Entry 5AAM (X-ray diffraction, 2.49 A resolution); this record covers chains A and C.

Chain A:
Name: SCFV513
Source organism: Mus musculus
Notes: fragment: scfv, residues 2-253; antibody fragment or engineered binder
Sequence (251 residues; row label = number of the first residue in the row; note: 1 number in that range is skipped by the numbering (no residue carries it; nothing is unmodelled there)):
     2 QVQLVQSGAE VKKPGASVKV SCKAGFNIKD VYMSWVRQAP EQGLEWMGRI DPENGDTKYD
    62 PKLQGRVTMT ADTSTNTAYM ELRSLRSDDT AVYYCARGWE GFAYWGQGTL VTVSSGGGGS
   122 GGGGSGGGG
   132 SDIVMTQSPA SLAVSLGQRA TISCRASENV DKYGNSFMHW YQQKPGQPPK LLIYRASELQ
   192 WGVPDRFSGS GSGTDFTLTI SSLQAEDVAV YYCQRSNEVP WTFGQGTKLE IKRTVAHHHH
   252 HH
Unresolved in the structure: 2, 117-130, 246-253
Disulfide bonds: Cys23-Cys96, Cys155-Cys224

Chain C:
Name: Envelope protein
Source organism: Dengue virus
UniProtKB: U3N5N6 (U3N5N6_9FLAV); residues 293-400 here correspond to UniProt positions 2-109 (UniProt number = residue number - 291)
Sequence (115 residues; row label = number of the first residue in the row):
   292 MRIKGMSYTM CSGKFSIDKE MAETQHGTTV VKVKYEGAGA PCKVPIEIRD VNKEKVVGRI
   352 ISSTPLAENT NSVTNIELEP PFGDSYIVIG VGNSALTLHW FRKGSSIGKH HHHHH
Unresolved in the structure: 292-299, 395-406
Differences from the reference sequence: expression tag (292, 401-406); conflict Leu357 (Phe66 in U3N5N6), Asn384 (Asp93 in U3N5N6)
Disulfide bonds: Cys302-Cys333

Chain A / chain C interface:
Pairs across the interface (49):
  Val3(A) - Asn362(C)  hydrogen bond (backbone-side chain)
  Gly26(A) - Asn362(C)
  Phe27(A) - Asn362(C)
  Lys30(A) - Lys310(C)  hydrogen bond (backbone-side chain)
  Asp31(A) - Asp309(C)
  Asp31(A) - Lys310(C)
  Asp31(A) - Lys323(C)
  Asp31(A) - Val364(C)
  Asp31(A) - Asn366(C)  hydrogen bond
  Val32(A) - Asp309(C)
  Val32(A) - Lys310(C)
  Val32(A) - Val364(C)  hydrophobic
  Tyr33(A) - Asp309(C)
  Tyr33(A) - Lys310(C)
  Tyr33(A) - Glu311(C)  hydrogen bond (side chain-backbone)
  Asp52(A) - Lys310(C)  salt bridge
  Glu54(A) - Lys310(C)  salt bridge
  Glu54(A) - Lys323(C)  salt bridge
  Arg98(A) - Asp309(C)  salt bridge
  Arg98(A) - Lys325(C)
  Arg98(A) - Val364(C)
  Gly99(A) - Asp309(C)
  Trp100(A) - Ile308(C)
  Trp100(A) - Asp309(C)
  Trp100(A) - Lys310(C)
  Trp100(A) - Glu311(C)
  Glu101(A) - Ser307(C)
  Glu101(A) - Ile308(C)  hydrogen bond (side chain-backbone)
  Ala104(A) - Glu327(C)
  Tyr105(A) - Lys325(C)  hydrogen bond
  Tyr105(A) - Asn362(C)
  Lys163(A) - Glu311(C)  salt bridge
  Tyr164(A) - Glu311(C)
  Tyr164(A) - Met312(C)  hydrogen bond (side chain-backbone)
  Tyr164(A) - Leu389(C)
  Tyr164(A) - His390(C)  hydrogen bond (backbone-backbone)
  Asn166(A) - Thr388(C)  hydrogen bond (side chain-backbone)
  Asn166(A) - Leu389(C)
  Tyr185(A) - Lys305(C)
  Arg186(A) - Phe306(C)
  Arg186(A) - Ser307(C)
  Arg186(A) - Leu387(C)
  Glu189(A) - Ser385(C)
  Leu190(A) - Lys305(C)  hydrogen bond (backbone-side chain)
  Gln191(A) - Glu327(C)  hydrogen bond
  Trp192(A) - Glu327(C)
  Trp192(A) - Gly328(C)
  Trp192(A) - Ala329(C)
  Glu229(A) - Glu311(C)
Also at the interface, not in a pair above, chain A (26 interface residues in all): Gly165
Also at the interface, not in a pair above, chain C (23 interface residues in all): Thr361, Trp391

Summary:
26 residues of chain A face 23 of chain C across their interface, with 11 hydrogen bonds and 5 salt bridges.
Among the polar pairs are Asp52(A)-Lys310(C), Glu54(A)-Lys310(C) and Glu54(A)-Lys323(C).
Here chain A is SCFV513 (Mus musculus) and chain C is Envelope protein (Dengue virus). Entry 5AAM (Structure
of a redesigned cross-reactive antibody to dengue virus with increased in vivo potency) was determined by
X-ray diffraction together with 5AAW from the same study.
